PDB entry 9CQ8 | electron microscopy, 3.45 A resolution | chains A and B of the 8 polymer chains in the assembly

[Chain A]
Molecule: 9C2 TCR delta chain
Source organism: Homo sapiens
Chain sequence (280 residues; row label = number of the first residue in the row):
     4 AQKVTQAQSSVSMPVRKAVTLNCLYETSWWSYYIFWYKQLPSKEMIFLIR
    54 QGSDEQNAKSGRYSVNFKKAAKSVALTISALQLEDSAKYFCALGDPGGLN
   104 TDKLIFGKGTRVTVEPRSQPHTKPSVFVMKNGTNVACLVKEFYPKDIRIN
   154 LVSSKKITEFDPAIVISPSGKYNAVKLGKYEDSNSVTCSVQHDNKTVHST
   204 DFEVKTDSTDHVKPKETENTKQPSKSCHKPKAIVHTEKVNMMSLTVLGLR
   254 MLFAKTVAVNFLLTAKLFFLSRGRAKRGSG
Unresolved in the structure: 4, 207-283
Disulfides: C26-C94, C140-C191
Covalent attachments: N-acetylglucosamine (NAG) linked to N134

[Chain B]
Molecule: 9C2 TCR gamma chain
Source organism: Homo sapiens
Chain sequence (294 residues; each row starts with the number of its first residue):
     4 SSNLEGGTKSVTRPTRSSAEITCDLTVINAFYIHWYLHQEGKAPQRLLYY
    54 DVSNSKDVLESGLSPGKYYTHTPRRWSWILILRNLIENDSGVYYCATWDR
   104 GNPKTHYYKKLFGSGTTLVVTDKQLDADVSPKPTIFLPSIAETKLQKAGT
   154 YLCLLEKFFPDVIKIHWQEKKSNTILGSQEGNTMKTNDTYMKFSWLTVPE
   204 KSLDKEHRCIVRHENNKNGVDQEIIFPPIKTDVITMDPKDNCSKDANDTL
   254 LLQLTNTSAYYMYLLLLLKSVVYFAIITCCLLRRTAFCCNGEKS
Unresolved in the structure: 4-9, 234-297
Disulfides: C26-C98, C156-C212
Covalent attachments: N-acetylglucosamine (NAG) linked to N190
Reported in the primary citation:
  - self-association interface (contacts with another copy of this molecule); pairs are residue here / residue on that copy: R19-S56 (hydrogen bond), S21-H74 (hydrogen bond), D60-R86 (hydrogen bond), Y72-Y72 (pi stacking)

[Interface between chain A and chain B]
Pairs across the interface (75):
  Y36(A) with H109(B)
  F38(A) with Y110(B); Y111(B)
  Y40(A) with K113(B), hydrogen bond (side chain-backbone); F115(B), hydrophobic
  Q42(A) with H41(B); Y97(B), hydrogen bond
  K46(A) with V95(B); Y97(B); S117(B)
  M48(A) with P47(B), hydrophobic; F115(B), hydrophobic
  F50(A) with Y111(B); K112(B)
  R53(A) with T108(B); H109(B); Y111(B)
  F93(A) with H41(B)
  G100(A) with H109(B); Y110(B)
  G101(A) with H109(B), hydrogen bond (backbone-side chain); Y110(B)
  N103(A) with Y35(B); H37(B), hydrogen bond (backbone-side chain); W101(B); Y110(B), hydrogen bond
  T104(A) with Y35(B); H37(B); R49(B), hydrogen bond (backbone-side chain)
  D105(A) with W101(B), hydrogen bond (backbone-side chain); K113(B)
  K106(A) with Y39(B); R49(B)
  L107(A) with Y39(B), hydrogen bond (backbone-side chain); W101(B), hydrophobic; K113(B)
  F109(A) with A46(B); P47(B); F115(B), hydrophobic
  G110(A) with A46(B)
  K111(A) with A46(B)
  S128(A) with K147(B)
  F130(A) with S142(B); A144(B), hydrophobic; K147(B)
  V131(A) with S142(B)
  M132(A) with F139(B); L140(B); S142(B); T153(B); L155(B), hydrophobic
  K133(A) with F139(B); L140(B)
  N134(A) with T137(B); I138(B), hydrogen bond (side chain-backbone); F139(B)
  N137(A) with F139(B); E159(B)
  L141(A) with T153(B)
  K143(A) with L148(B); T153(B); T200(B)
  F163(A) with M194(B), hydrophobic
  A166(A) with G184(B); F196(B), hydrophobic; W198(B)
  V168(A) with Q182(B); E183(B); W198(B), hydrophobic
  I169(A) with Q182(B)
  N176(A) with Q182(B)
  V178(A) with W198(B), hydrophobic
  L180(A) with L157(B), hydrophobic; F196(B), hydrophobic
  K182(A) with E159(B), salt bridge
Also at the interface, not in a pair above, chain A (45 interface residues in all): S45, E47, L102, V138, A139, E144, S170, F205, E206
Also at the interface, not in a pair above, chain B (47 interface residues in all): T11, G44, Y52, G116, I143, E145, T146, N185, M187, T189

[In short]
45 residues of chain A and 47 residues of chain B are in contact; the contacts include 9 hydrogen bonds and 1
salt bridge. Among the polar pairs are K182(A)-E159(B), Y40(A)-K113(B) and Q42(A)-Y97(B). Covalently linked
N-acetylglucosamine: at N134(A). Covalently linked N-acetylglucosamine: at N190(B). The paper reports a
self-association interface involving R19(B), S21(B) and D60(B) among others.
Here chain A is 9C2 TCR delta chain and chain B is 9C2 TCR gamma chain, both from Homo sapiens. Entry 9CQ8
(Dimeric 9C2 gamma delta TCR extracellular domain bound by Fab 2) was determined by electron microscopy
together with 9CQ4, 9CQ7 and 9CQL from the same study.
